Entry 1KTK (X-ray diffraction, 3.00 A resolution); this record covers chains B and D of the 6 polymer chains in the assembly.

[Chain B (and D)]
Molecule: Exotoxin type C
Source organism: Streptococcus pyogenes
Notes: engineered mutation(s): H35A; chain D of this document is another copy of the same molecule, construct and numbering; everything in this record applies to it too
Reference sequence: P13380 (SPEC_STRPY); residues 1-208 here correspond to UniProt positions 28-235 (UniProt number = residue number + 27)
Chain sequence (208 residues; numbered 1 to 208; the number before each row is that of its first residue):
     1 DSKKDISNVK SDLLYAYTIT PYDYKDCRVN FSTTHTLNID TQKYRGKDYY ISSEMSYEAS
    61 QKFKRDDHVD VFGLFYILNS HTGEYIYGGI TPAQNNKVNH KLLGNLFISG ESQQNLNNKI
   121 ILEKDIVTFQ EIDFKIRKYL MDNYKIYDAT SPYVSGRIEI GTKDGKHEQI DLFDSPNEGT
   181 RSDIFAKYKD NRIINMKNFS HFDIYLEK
Disordered / not traced: 1-2, 109-113, 208 (chain D: 1-2, 114-115, 141-142, 148-151)
Differences from the reference sequence: conflict Asp-26 (Asn53 in P13380)

[Chain B / chain D interface]
Pairs across the interface (21):
  Leu-103(B) with Leu-103(D), hydrophobic; Asn-105(D); His-201(D)
  Gly-104(B) with Asn-117(D)
  Asn-105(B) with Leu-103(D); Asn-117(D); Asn-118(D)
  Asn-117(B) with Gly-104(D); Asn-105(D); Asn-117(D), hydrogen bond
  Asn-118(B) with Asn-105(D)
  Lys-163(B) with Lys-163(D); Met-196(D); Lys-197(D); Phe-199(D), hydrogen bond (side chain-backbone)
  Met-196(B) with Lys-163(D), hydrogen bond (backbone-side chain)
  Lys-197(B) with Lys-163(D), hydrogen bond (side chain-backbone); Asp-164(D)
  Phe-199(B) with Lys-163(D), hydrogen bond (backbone-side chain)
  Ser-200(B) with Leu-103(D)
  His-201(B) with Leu-103(D)
Interface residues without a listed pair, chain B (14 interface residues in all): Phe-107, Asn-115, Asn-198
Interface residues without a listed pair, chain D (14 interface residues in all): Phe-107, Gly-165, Ser-200

[Summary]
The chain B/chain D interface involves 14 residues from each chain; the contacts include 5 hydrogen bonds.
Polar contacts include Asn-117(B)/Asn-117(D), Lys-163(B)/Phe-199(D) and Met-196(B)/Lys-163(D).
Both chains are Exotoxin type C (Streptococcus pyogenes). Entry 1KTK (Complex of Streptococcal pyrogenic
enterotoxin C (SpeC) with a human T cell receptor beta chain (Vbeta2.1)) was determined by X-ray diffraction
together with 1L0X and 1L0Y from the same study.
